7KVB - chains B and a of the 6 polymer chains in the assembly; structure by electron microscopy, 3.70 A resolution.

# Chain B
Molecule: Envelope protein E
Source organism: Murray Valley encephalitis virus
Reference sequence: A0A023J5I3 (A0A023J5I3_9FLAV); residues 1-501 here correspond to UniProt positions 293-793 (UniProt number = residue number + 292)
Amino-acid sequence (501 residues; row label = number of the first residue in the row):
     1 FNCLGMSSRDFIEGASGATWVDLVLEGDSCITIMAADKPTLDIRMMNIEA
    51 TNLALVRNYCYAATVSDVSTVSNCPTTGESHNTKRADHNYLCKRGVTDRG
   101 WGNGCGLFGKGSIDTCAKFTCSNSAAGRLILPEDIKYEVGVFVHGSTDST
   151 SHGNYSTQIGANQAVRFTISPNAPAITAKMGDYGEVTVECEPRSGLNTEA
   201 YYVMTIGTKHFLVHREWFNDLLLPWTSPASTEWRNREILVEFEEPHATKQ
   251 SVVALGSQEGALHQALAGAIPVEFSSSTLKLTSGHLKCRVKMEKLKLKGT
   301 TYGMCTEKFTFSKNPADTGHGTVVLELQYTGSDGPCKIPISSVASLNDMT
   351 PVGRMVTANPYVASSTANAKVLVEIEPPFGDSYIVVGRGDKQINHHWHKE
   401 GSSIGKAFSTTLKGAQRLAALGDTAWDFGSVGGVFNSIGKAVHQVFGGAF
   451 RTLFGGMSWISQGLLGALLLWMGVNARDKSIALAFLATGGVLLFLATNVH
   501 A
Disulfides: Cys3-Cys30, Cys60-Cys121, Cys92-Cys116, Cys190-Cys288, Cys305-Cys336
Glycans and other covalent adducts: N-acetylglucosamine (NAG) linked to Asn154
Reported in the primary citation:
  - post-translational modification sites: Asn154

# Chain a
Molecule: Matrix protein M
Source organism: Murray Valley encephalitis virus
Reference sequence: A0A059ZZ36 (A0A059ZZ36_9FLAV); residues 1-75 here correspond to UniProt positions 218-292 (UniProt number = residue number + 217)
Amino-acid sequence (75 residues; numbered 1 to 75; the number before each row is that of its first residue):
     1 SITVQTHGESTLVNKKDAWLDSTKATRYLTKTENWIIRNPGYALVAVVLG
    51 WMLGSNTGQKVIFTVLLLLVAPAYS
Unresolved in the structure: 1-4

# How chain B and chain a interact
Pairs across the interface - 27 pairs, chain B then chain a:
  Asp220(B) with Asn34(a)
  Leu222(B) with Thr30(a)
  Glu241(B) with Trp19(a), hydrogen bond; Leu20(a)
  Glu243(B) with Trp19(a)
  Glu244(B) with Lys16(a)
  Val253(B) with Trp19(a), hydrophobic
  Thr452(B) with Gly41(a)
  Leu453(B) with Gly41(a); Tyr42(a); Leu44(a), hydrophobic; Val45(a), hydrophobic
  Phe454(B) with Tyr42(a), hydrophobic
  Gly456(B) with Trp35(a); Asn39(a); Tyr74(a)
  Ser458(B) with Tyr74(a)
  Ile460(B) with Tyr74(a), hydrophobic
  Ser461(B) with Ala71(a); Tyr74(a)
  Leu465(B) with Tyr42(a), hydrophobic; Leu49(a), hydrophobic
  Leu469(B) with Leu49(a), hydrophobic
  Met472(B) with Leu49(a), hydrophobic; Met52(a), hydrophobic; Leu53(a), hydrophobic
  Phe485(B) with Met52(a), hydrophobic
Other interface residues (no listed pair), chain B (22 interface residues in all): Leu255, Gly455, Met457, Leu468, Ile481
Other interface residues (no listed pair), chain a (18 interface residues in all): Leu67, Ser75

# Overview
Chain B and chain a form an interface of 22 and 18 residues respectively, with 1 hydrogen bond. The
hydrogen-bonded pair is Glu241(B)-Trp19(a). The paper reports a modification site at Asn154(B).
Chain B is Envelope protein E and chain a is Matrix protein M, both from Murray Valley encephalitis virus; the
structure, Chimeric flavivirus between Binjari virus and Murray Valley encephalitis virus, was determined by
electron microscopy (same publication as 7KV8, 7KV9 and 7KVA).
